PDB entry 3VRI | X-ray diffraction, 1.60 A resolution | chains A and B of the 3 polymer chains in the assembly

[Chain A]
Molecule: HLA class I histocompatibility antigen, B-57 alpha chain
Organism: Homo sapiens
Reference sequence: P18465 (1B57_HUMAN); residues 1-276 here correspond to UniProt positions 25-300 (UniProt number = residue number + 24)
Chain sequence (276 residues; numbered 1 to 276; the number before each row is that of its first residue):
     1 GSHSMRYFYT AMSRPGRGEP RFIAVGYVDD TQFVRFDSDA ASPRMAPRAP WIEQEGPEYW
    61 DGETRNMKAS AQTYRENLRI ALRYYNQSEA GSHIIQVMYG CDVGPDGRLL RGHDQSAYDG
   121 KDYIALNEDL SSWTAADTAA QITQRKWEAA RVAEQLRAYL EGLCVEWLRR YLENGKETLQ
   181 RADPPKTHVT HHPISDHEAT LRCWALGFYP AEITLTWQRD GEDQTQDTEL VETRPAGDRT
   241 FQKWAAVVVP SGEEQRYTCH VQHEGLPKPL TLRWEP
Unresolved in the structure: 1
Cystine bridges: C101-C164, C203-C259
Ligand contacts: Abacavir (1KX; {(1S,4R)-4-[2-amino-6-(cyclopropylamino)-9H-purin-9-yl]cyclopent-2-en-1-yl}methanol): Y9, Y74, N77, I95, V97, Y99, D114, Q115, S116, A117, Y123, I124, W147, L156
What the authors report for this chain:
  - binding site for Abacavir: Y74, D114, S116
  - specificity-determining residues: V97, S116 (proposed by the authors, not directly observed)

[Chain B]
Molecule: Beta-2-microglobulin
Organism: Homo sapiens
Reference sequence: P61769 (B2MG_HUMAN); residues 1-99 here correspond to UniProt positions 21-119 (UniProt number = residue number + 20)
Chain sequence (100 residues; row label = number of the first residue in the row; numbering starts at 0):
     0 MIQRTPKIQV YSRHPAENGK SNFLNCYVSG FHPSDIEVDL LKNGERIEKV EHSDLSFSKD
    60 WSFYLLYYTE FTPTEKDEYA CRVNHVTLSQ PKIVKWDRDM
Construct notes: expression tag (0)
Swiss-Prot annotation at these positions:
  - modified residue: Q2 (Pyrrolidone carboxylic acid)
  - glycosylation: I1 (N-linked (Glc) (glycation) isoleucine), K19 (N-linked (Glc) (glycation) lysine), K41 (N-linked (Glc) (glycation) lysine), K48 (N-linked (Glc) (glycation) lysine), K58 (N-linked (Glc) (glycation) lysine), K91 (N-linked (Glc) (glycation) lysine), K94 (N-linked (Glc) (glycation) lysine)
Cystine bridges: C25-C80

[Chain A / chain B interface]
Contacting residue pairs (59):
  F8(A) - S55(B)
  F8(A) - F56(B)
  Y9(A) - F56(B)
  T10(A) - F56(B)
  T10(A) - F62(B)
  M12(A) - D34(B)
  R17(A) - D34(B)  salt bridge
  I23(A) - L54(B)
  V25(A) - D53(B)
  V25(A) - L54(B)
  V25(A) - S55(B)
  Y27(A) - S55(B)
  Y27(A) - Y63(B)  hydrogen bond
  Q32(A) - D53(B)  hydrogen bond
  R35(A) - D53(B)  salt bridge
  R48(A) - D53(B)  salt bridge
  I94(A) - P32(B)  hydrophobic
  I94(A) - S33(B)
  Q96(A) - H31(B)  hydrogen bond
  Q96(A) - F56(B)
  Q96(A) - W60(B)  hydrogen bond (side chain-backbone)
  Q96(A) - F62(B)
  V97(A) - F56(B)
  M98(A) - F56(B)  hydrophobic
  M98(A) - K58(B)
  M98(A) - W60(B)  hydrophobic
  Q115(A) - W60(B)
  S116(A) - W60(B)
  A117(A) - W60(B)
  D119(A) - I1(B)
  D119(A) - H31(B)
  G120(A) - I1(B)
  G120(A) - H31(B)
  G120(A) - W60(B)
  K121(A) - I1(B)
  D122(A) - W60(B)  hydrogen bond
  H192(A) - D98(B)  salt bridge
  R202(A) - D98(B)  hydrogen bond (side chain-backbone)
  W204(A) - D98(B)
  W204(A) - M99(B)
  L206(A) - P14(B)  hydrophobic
  V231(A) - Q8(B)
  E232(A) - K6(B)  salt bridge
  E232(A) - Q8(B)  hydrogen bond (backbone-side chain)
  R234(A) - Q8(B)  hydrogen bond
  R234(A) - Y10(B)
  R234(A) - M99(B)  hydrogen bond (side chain-backbone)
  P235(A) - Y10(B)  hydrogen bond (backbone-side chain)
  P235(A) - N24(B)
  P235(A) - Y26(B)
  A236(A) - R12(B)  hydrogen bond (backbone-side chain)
  A236(A) - N24(B)  hydrogen bond (backbone-side chain)
  G237(A) - R12(B)  hydrogen bond (backbone-side chain)
  G237(A) - L65(B)
  D238(A) - R12(B)
  Q242(A) - Y10(B)
  Q242(A) - S11(B)  hydrogen bond (side chain-backbone)
  Q242(A) - R12(B)  hydrogen bond (side chain-backbone)
  W244(A) - M99(B)  hydrogen bond (side chain-backbone)
Other interface residues (no listed pair), chain A (36 interface residues in all): T233
Other interface residues (no listed pair), chain B (26 interface residues in all): H13, R97

[Summary]
Chain A and chain B form an interface of 36 and 26 residues respectively; the contacts include 16 hydrogen
bonds and 5 salt bridges. Polar contacts include R17(A)-D34(B), R35(A)-D53(B) and R48(A)-D53(B). Bound to
chain A: Abacavir. From the paper: a binding site for Abacavir at Y74(A), D114(A) and S116(A); specificity
determinants V97(A) and S116(A).
Chain A is HLA class I histocompatibility antigen, B-57 alpha chain and chain B is Beta-2-microglobulin, both
from Homo sapiens; the structure, HLA-B*57:01-RVAQLENVYI in complex with abacavir, was determined by X-ray
diffraction together with 3VRJ from the same study.
